7XKP - chains D and G of the 7 polymer chains in the assembly; structure by electron microscopy, 3.00 A resolution.

== Chain D ==
Protein: ATP synthase subunit beta
Source organism: Bacillus sp. PS3
Notes: EC 7.1.2.2
UniProt: A0A0M4U1P9 (A0A0M4U1P9_BACP3); residues 1-473 here = UniProt positions 1-473
Sequence (484 residues; each row starts with the number of its first residue; numbers below 1 keep their minus sign (Met-10 is residue -10)):
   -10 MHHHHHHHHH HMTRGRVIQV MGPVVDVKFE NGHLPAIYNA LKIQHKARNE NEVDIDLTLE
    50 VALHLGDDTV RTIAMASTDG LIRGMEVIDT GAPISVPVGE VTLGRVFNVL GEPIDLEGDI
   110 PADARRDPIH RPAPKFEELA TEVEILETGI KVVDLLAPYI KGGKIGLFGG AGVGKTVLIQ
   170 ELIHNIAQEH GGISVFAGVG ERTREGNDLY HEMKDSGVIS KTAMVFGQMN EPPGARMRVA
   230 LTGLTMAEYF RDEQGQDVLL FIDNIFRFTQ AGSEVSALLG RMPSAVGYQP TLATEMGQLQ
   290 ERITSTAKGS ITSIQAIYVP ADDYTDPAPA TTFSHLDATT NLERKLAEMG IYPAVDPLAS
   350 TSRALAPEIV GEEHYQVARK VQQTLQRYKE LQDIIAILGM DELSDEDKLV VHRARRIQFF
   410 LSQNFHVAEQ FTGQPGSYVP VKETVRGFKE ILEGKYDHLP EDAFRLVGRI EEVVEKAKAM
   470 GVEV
Disordered / not traced: -10 to 0, 471-473
Construct notes: initiating methionine (-10); expression tag (-9 to 0)

== Chain G ==
Protein: ATP synthase gamma chain
Source organism: Bacillus sp. PS3
UniProt: A0A0M4TPJ7 (A0A0M4TPJ7_BACP3); residue numbers follow UniProt; this construct covers 1-285
Sequence (285 residues; row label = number of the first residue in the row):
     1 MASLRDIKTR INATKKTSQI TKAMEMVSTS KLNRAEQNAK SFVPYMEKIQ EVVANVALGA
    61 GGASHPMLVS RPVKKTGYLV ITSDRGLAGA YNSNVLRLVY QTIQKRHASP DEYAIIVIGR
   121 VGLSFFRKRN MPVILDITRL PDQPSFADIK EIARKTVGLF ADGTFDELYM YYNHYVSAIQ
   181 QEVTERKLLP LTDLAENKQR TVYEFEPSQE EILDVLLPQY AESLIYGALL DAKASEHAAR
   241 MTAMKNATDN ANELIRTLTL SYNRARQAAI TQEITEIVAG ANALQ
Disordered / not traced: 1, 285

== Interface between chain D and chain G ==
Contacting residue pairs (8; chain D residue first):
  Met271(D) with Leu284(G), hydrophobic
  Pro272(D) with Gly280(G)
  Ser273(D) with Ile277(G)
  Ala274(D) with Ile277(G)
  Ala310(D) with Arg5(G), hydrogen bond (backbone-side chain)
  Asp311(D) with Arg5(G)
  Leu387(D) with Arg85(G)
  Met389(D) with Arg139(G)
Also at the interface, not in a pair above, chain D (11 interface residues in all): Gly269, Arg270, Asp312
Also at the interface, not in a pair above, chain G (8 interface residues in all): Arg120, Ala281

== In short ==
11 residues of chain D and 8 residues of chain G are in contact; the contacts include 1 hydrogen bond. The
hydrogen-bonded pair is Ala310(D)-Arg5(G).
Here chain D is ATP synthase subunit beta and chain G is ATP synthase gamma chain, both from Bacillus sp. PS3.
Entry 7XKP (F1 domain of epsilon C-terminal domain deleted FoF1 from Bacillus PS3,state1,unisite condition)
was determined by electron microscopy (same publication as 7XKH, 7XKO, 7XKQ and 7XKR).
